Entry 8Z0A (electron microscopy, 2.84 A resolution); this record covers chains A and C of the 8 polymer chains in the assembly.

== Chain A (and C) ==
Molecule: Glycogen [starch] synthase, muscle
Source organism: Homo sapiens
Notes: EC 2.4.1.11; chain C of this document is another copy of the same molecule, construct and numbering; everything in this record applies to it too
UniProt: P13807 (GYS1_HUMAN); numbering as in UniProt (aligned over 1-737)
Amino-acid sequence (762 residues; row label = number of the first residue in the row; numbers below 1 keep their minus sign (Met-24 is residue -24)):
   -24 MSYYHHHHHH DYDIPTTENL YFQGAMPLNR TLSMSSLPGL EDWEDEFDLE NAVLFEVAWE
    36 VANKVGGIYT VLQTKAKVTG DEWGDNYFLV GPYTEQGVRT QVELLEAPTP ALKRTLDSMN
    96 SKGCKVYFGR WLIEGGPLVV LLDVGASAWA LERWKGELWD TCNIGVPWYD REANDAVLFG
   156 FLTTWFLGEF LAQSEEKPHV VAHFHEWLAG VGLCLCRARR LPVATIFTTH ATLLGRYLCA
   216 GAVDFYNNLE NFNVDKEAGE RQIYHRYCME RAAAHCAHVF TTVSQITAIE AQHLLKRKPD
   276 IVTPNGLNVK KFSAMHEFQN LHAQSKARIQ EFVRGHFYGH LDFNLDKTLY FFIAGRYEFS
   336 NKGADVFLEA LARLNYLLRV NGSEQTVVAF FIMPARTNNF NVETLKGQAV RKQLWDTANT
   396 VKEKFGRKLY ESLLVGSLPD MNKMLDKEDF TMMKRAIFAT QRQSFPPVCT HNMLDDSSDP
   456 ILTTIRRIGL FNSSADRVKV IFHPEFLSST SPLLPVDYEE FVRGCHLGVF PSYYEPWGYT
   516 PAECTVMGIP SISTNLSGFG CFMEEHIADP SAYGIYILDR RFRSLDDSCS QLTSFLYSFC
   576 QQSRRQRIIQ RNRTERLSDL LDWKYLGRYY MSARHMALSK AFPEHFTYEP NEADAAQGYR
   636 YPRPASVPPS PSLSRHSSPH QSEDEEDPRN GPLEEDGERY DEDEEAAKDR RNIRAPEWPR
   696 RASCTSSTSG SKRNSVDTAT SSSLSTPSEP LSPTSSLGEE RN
Not modelled in the structure: -24 to 17, 288-291, 626-737
Differences from the reference sequence: initiating methionine (-24); expression tag (-23 to 0)
Curated features (UniProtKB/Swiss-Prot):
  - binding site (UDP): Lys39, Arg331, Thr515
  - binding site (UDP-alpha-D-glucose): His205, Arg211, Arg331, Glu510, Trp512, Gly513
  - binding site (alpha-D-glucose 6-phosphate): His291, Glu292, Gln294, His297, Lys301, His501, Arg582, Arg586
  - modified residue: Ser8 (Phosphoserine), Ser11 (Phosphoserine), Ser412 (Phosphoserine), Ser641 (Phosphoserine), Ser645 (Phosphoserine), Ser649 (Phosphoserine), Ser652 (Phosphoserine), Ser653 (Phosphoserine), Ser657 (Phosphoserine), Ser698 (Phosphoserine), Thr700 (Phosphothreonine), Ser710 (Phosphoserine), Thr721 (Phosphothreonine), Ser727 (Phosphoserine), Ser731 (Phosphoserine)
  - natural variant: Gly464 (G464S: In NIDDM)

== Chain A / chain C interface ==
Pairs across the interface - 11 pairs, chain A then chain C:
  Glu292(A) - Gln294(C)
  Glu292(A) - Asn587(C)  hydrogen bond
  Gln294(A) - Glu292(C)  hydrogen bond (side chain-backbone)
  Gln294(A) - Gln294(C)
  Asn295(A) - Asn295(C)
  Arg580(A) - Arg591(C)  hydrogen bond (side chain-backbone)
  Arg580(A) - Asp594(C)  salt bridge
  Ile584(A) - Arg591(C)
  Arg591(A) - Arg580(C)
  Arg591(A) - Ile584(C)
  Arg591(A) - Arg591(C)
Interface residues without a listed pair, chain A (9 interface residues in all): Asn587, Glu590, Asp594
Interface residues without a listed pair, chain C (9 interface residues in all): Ile583

== Summary ==
Chain A and chain C each contribute 9 residues to their interface; the contacts include 3 hydrogen bonds and 1
salt bridge. Polar contacts include Arg580(A)-Asp594(C), Glu292(A)-Asn587(C) and Gln294(A)-Glu292(C). UniProt
lists 3 UDP-binding residues, 6 UDP-alpha-D-glucose-binding residues and 8 alpha-D-glucose 6-phosphate-binding
residues on chain A.
Both chains are Glycogen [starch] synthase, muscle (Homo sapiens). Entry 8Z0A (Human GYS1-GYG2 complex (apo))
was determined by electron microscopy.
